3O7S - chain A; structure by X-ray diffraction, 1.73 A resolution.

Chain A:
Name: Ferritin light chain
From: Equus caballus
UniProtKB: P02791 (FRIL_HORSE); residues 1-174 here correspond to UniProt positions 2-175 (UniProt number = residue number + 1)
Amino-acid sequence (174 residues; row label = number of the first residue in the row):
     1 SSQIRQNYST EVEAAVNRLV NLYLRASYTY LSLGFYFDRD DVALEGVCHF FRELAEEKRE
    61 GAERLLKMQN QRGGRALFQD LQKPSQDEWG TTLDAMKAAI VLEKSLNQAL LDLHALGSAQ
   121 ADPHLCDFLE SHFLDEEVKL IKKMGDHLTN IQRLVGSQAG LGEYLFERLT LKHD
Unresolved in the structure: 174
Bound ions: Cd2+ site 1 near Asp-38 (its only coordinating residue here); ruthenium ion site 1 near Cys-48 (its only coordinating residue here); ruthenium ion site 2: His-49, Glu-53, His-173; Cd2+ site 2 near Glu-60 (its only coordinating residue here); Cd2+ site 3 near Asp-80 (its only coordinating residue here); ruthenium ion site 3 near His-114 (its only coordinating residue here)
Residues lining bound ligands: 1-methyl-4-(1-methylethyl)benzene (MML): His-49, Glu-53, His-173
Swiss-Prot annotation at these positions:
  - region: Glu-53 to Glu-60 (Catalytic site for iron oxidation)
  - binding site (Fe cation): Glu-53, Glu-56, Glu-57, Glu-60, Glu-63
  - modified residue: Ser-1 (N-acetylserine)

In short:
Bound to chain A: 1-methyl-4-(1-methylethyl)benzene. The ruthenium ion site 2 is built by His-49, Glu-53 and
His-173. Curated annotation (UniProt) lists 5 Fe cation-binding residues.
Chain A is Ferritin light chain (Equus caballus); the structure, Crystal structure of Ru(p-cymene)/apo-Fr, was
determined by X-ray diffraction, deposited together with 3O7R.
